2I6M - chain A; structure by X-ray diffraction, 1.90 A resolution.

[Chain A]
Protein: Sulfolobus solfataricus protein tyrosine phosphatase
Organism: Sulfolobus solfataricus
Notes: EC 3.1.3.48
UniProtKB: Q97VZ7 (Q97VZ7_SULSO); numbering as in UniProt (aligned over 1-161)
Chain sequence (161 residues; each row starts with the number of its first residue):
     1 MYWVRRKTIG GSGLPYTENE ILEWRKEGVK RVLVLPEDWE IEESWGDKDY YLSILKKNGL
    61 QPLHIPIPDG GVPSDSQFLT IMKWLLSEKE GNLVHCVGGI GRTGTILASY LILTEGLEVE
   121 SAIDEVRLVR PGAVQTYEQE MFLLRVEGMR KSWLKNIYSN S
Residues lining bound ligands: tungstate(VI)ion (WO4): Asp69, Cys96, Val97, Gly98, Gly99, Ile100, Gly101, Arg102

[Overview]
Ligands of chain A: tungstate(VI)ion.
Chain A is Sulfolobus solfataricus protein tyrosine phosphatase (Sulfolobus solfataricus); the structure,
Crystal structure of the complexes of the archaeal sulfolobus PTP-fold phosphatase with Tungstate, was
determined by X-ray diffraction together with 2DXP, 2I6I, 2I6J, 2I6O and 2I6P from the same study.
